Entry 9Q91 (electron microscopy, 7.20 A resolution (low resolution: residue-level contacts below are approximate; hydrogen-bond / salt-bridge calls are withheld)); this record covers chains N and M of the 14 polymer chains in the assembly.

[Chain N]
Molecule: Non-template DNA
Sequence (34 nucleotides; row label = number of the first residue in the row; numbers below 1 keep their minus sign (DA-34 is residue -34)):
   -34 AGACGGCTGG CACGACTTTT GCAATCGCAG CCCT

[Chain M]
Molecule: RNA polymerase sigma-54 factor
Source organism: Klebsiella pneumoniae
UniProtKB: A0A377VEN9 (A0A377VEN9_KLEPN); residues 24-475 here correspond to UniProt positions 2-453 (UniProt number = residue number - 22)
Chain sequence (475 residues; each row starts with the number of its first residue):
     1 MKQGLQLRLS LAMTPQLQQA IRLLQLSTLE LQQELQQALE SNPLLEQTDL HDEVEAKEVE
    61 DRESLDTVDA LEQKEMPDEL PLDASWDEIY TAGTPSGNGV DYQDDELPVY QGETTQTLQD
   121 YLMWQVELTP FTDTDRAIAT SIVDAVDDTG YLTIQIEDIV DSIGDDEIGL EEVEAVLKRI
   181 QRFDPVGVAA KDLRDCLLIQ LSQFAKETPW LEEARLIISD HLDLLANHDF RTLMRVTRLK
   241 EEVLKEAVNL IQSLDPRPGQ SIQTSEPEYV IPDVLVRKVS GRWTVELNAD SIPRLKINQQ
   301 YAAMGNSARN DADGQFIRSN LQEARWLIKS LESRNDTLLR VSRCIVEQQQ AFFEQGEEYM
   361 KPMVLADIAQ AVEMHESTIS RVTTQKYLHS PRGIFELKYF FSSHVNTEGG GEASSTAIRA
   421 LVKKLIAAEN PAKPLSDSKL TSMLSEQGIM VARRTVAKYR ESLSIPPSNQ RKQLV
Unresolved in the structure: 9-10, 47-106
Differences from the reference sequence: initiating methionine (1); expression tag (2-23)

[How chain N and chain M interact]
Residue-residue contacts (33; chain N residue first):
  DG-29(N) - Ser436(M)
  DG-29(N) - Asp437(M)
  DG-29(N) - Asn469(M)
  DC-28(N) - Leu435(M)
  DC-28(N) - Ser436(M)
  DC-28(N) - Asp437(M)
  DC-28(N) - Pro467(M)
  DC-28(N) - Asn469(M)
  DC-28(N) - Gln470(M)
  DT-27(N) - Arg453(M)
  DT-27(N) - Ala457(M)
  DT-27(N) - Arg460(M)
  DT-27(N) - Ile465(M)
  DT-27(N) - Pro466(M)
  DT-27(N) - Pro467(M)
  DT-27(N) - Gln470(M)
  DG-26(N) - Ala457(M)
  DG-26(N) - Glu461(M)
  DA-20(N) - Glu408(M)
  DC-19(N) - Glu408(M)
  DC-19(N) - Gly409(M)
  DT-18(N) - Val364(M)
  DT-17(N) - Ser380(M)
  DT-16(N) - Thr378(M)
  DT-16(N) - Ser380(M)
  DT-16(N) - Arg381(M)
  DT-15(N) - Arg381(M)
  DC-13(N) - Met13(M)
  DC-13(N) - Thr14(M)
  DC-13(N) - Gln18(M)
  DA-12(N) - Ala12(M)
  DA-12(N) - Met13(M)
  DA-12(N) - Thr14(M)
Other interface residues (no listed pair), chain N (13 interface residues in all): DG-25
Other interface residues (no listed pair), chain M (26 interface residues in all): Ser377, Ser438, Arg454, Lys458

[In short]
The interface between chain N and chain M involves 13 residues on one side and 26 on the other.
Here chain N is Non-template DNA and chain M is RNA polymerase sigma-54 factor (Klebsiella pneumoniae). Entry
9Q91 (CryoEM structure of bacterial transcription intermediate complex mediated by activator PspF containing
nifH promoter DNA containing ...) was determined by electron microscopy (same publication as 9Q92, 9Q93, 9Q94,
9Q95, 9Q96, 9Q97 and 9Q98).
